PDB entry 9FFS | electron microscopy, 3.20 A resolution | chains D and E of the 6 polymer chains in the assembly

[Chain D]
Molecule: Gamma-aminobutyric acid receptor subunit alpha-1
Source organism: Homo sapiens
UniProt: P14867 (GBRA1_HUMAN); residues 5-429 here correspond to UniProt positions 32-456 (UniProt number = residue number + 27)
Chain sequence (411 residues; numbered -52 to 429; 71 numbers in that range are skipped by the numbering (no residue carries them; nothing is unmodelled there); the number before each row is that of its first residue; numbers below 1 keep their minus sign (Met-52 is residue -52)):
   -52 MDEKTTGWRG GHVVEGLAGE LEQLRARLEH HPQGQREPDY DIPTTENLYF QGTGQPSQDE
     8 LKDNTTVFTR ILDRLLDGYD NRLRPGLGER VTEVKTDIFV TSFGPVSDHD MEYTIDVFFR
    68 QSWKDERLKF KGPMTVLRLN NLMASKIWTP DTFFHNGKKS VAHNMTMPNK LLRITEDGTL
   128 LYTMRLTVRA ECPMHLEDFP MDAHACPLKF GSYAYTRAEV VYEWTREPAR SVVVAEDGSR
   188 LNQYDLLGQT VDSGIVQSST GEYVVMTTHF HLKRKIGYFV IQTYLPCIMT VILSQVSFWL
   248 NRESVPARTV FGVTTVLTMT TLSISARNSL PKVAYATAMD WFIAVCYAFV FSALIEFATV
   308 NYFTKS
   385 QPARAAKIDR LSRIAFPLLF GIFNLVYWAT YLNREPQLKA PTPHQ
Disordered / not traced: -52 to 11, 419-429
Cystine bridges: Cys139-Cys153
Glycans and other covalent adducts: N-acetylglucosamine (NAG) linked to Asn111
Construct notes: initiating methionine (-52); expression tag (-51 to 4); linker (313, 385-390)
Residues lining bound ligands: gamma-amino-butanoic acid (ABU): Phe65, Arg67, Leu118, Thr130
Swiss-Prot annotation at these positions:
  - binding site (4-aminobutanoate): Arg67, Thr130
  - binding site (3alpha-hydroxy-5alpha-pregnan-11,20-dione): Trp246
  - glycosylation (N-linked (GlcNAc...) asparagine): Asn11, Asn111

[Chain E]
Molecule: Gamma-aminobutyric acid receptor subunit beta-3
Source organism: Homo sapiens
UniProt: P28472 (GBRB3_HUMAN); residues 1-448 here correspond to UniProt positions 26-473 (UniProt number = residue number + 25)
Chain sequence (395 residues; each row starts with the number of its first residue; note: 107 numbers in that range are skipped by the numbering (no residue carries them; nothing is unmodelled there); numbers below 1 keep their minus sign (Met-53 is residue -53)):
   -53 MDEKTTGWRG GHVVEGLAGE LEQLRARLEH HPQGQREPDY DIPTTENLYF QGTGQSVNDP
     7 GNMSFVKETV DKLLKGYDIR LRPDFGGPPV CVGMNIDIAS IDMVSEVNMD YTLTMYFQQY
    67 WRDKRLAYSG IPLNLTLDNR VADQLWVPDT YFLNDKKSFV HGVTVKNRMI RLHPDGTVLY
   127 GLRITTTAAC MMDLRRYPLD EQNCTLEIES YGYTTDDIEF YWRGGDKAVT GVERIELPQF
   187 SIVEHRLVSR NVVFATGAYP RLSLSFRLKR NIGYFILQTY MPSILITILS WVSFWINYDA
   247 SAARVALGIT TVLTMTTINT HLRETLPKIP YVKAIDMYLM GCFVFVFLAL LEYAFVNYIF
   307 FSQPARAA
   422 AIDRWSRIVF PFTFSLFNLV YWLYYVN
Disordered / not traced: -53 to 7, 448
Cystine bridges: Cys136-Cys150
Glycans and other covalent adducts: N-acetylglucosamine (NAG) linked to Asn80; glycan linked to Asn149
Construct notes: initiating methionine (-53); expression tag (-52 to 0); linker (308-314)
Residues lining bound ligands: gamma-amino-butanoic acid (ABU): Tyr97, Glu155, Ser156, Tyr157, Phe200, Thr202, Tyr205
Swiss-Prot annotation at these positions:
  - binding site (benzamidine): Asp95 to Tyr97, Glu155 to Tyr157, Phe200
  - binding site (4-aminobutanoate): Tyr97, Glu155, Tyr157, Thr202
  - binding site (histamine): Tyr97, Ser156, Tyr157, Thr202
  - glycosylation (N-linked (GlcNAc...) asparagine): Asn8, Asn80, Asn149

[Interface between chain D and chain E]
Residue-residue contacts - 87 pairs, chain D then chain E:
  Thr12(D) - Leu27(E)
  Phe15(D) - Leu27(E)  hydrophobic
  Phe15(D) - Phe31(E)  hydrophobic
  Thr16(D) - Asp24(E)  hydrogen bond
  Thr16(D) - Leu27(E)
  Leu19(D) - Arg26(E)
  Leu19(D) - Leu27(E)  hydrophobic
  Asp20(D) - Arg26(E)  salt bridge
  Leu23(D) - Arg26(E)
  Phe46(D) - Phe200(E)  hydrophobic
  Phe65(D) - Tyr97(E)
  Phe65(D) - Leu99(E)  hydrophobic
  Arg67(D) - Ala201(E)
  Arg67(D) - Thr202(E)
  Met81(D) - Phe31(E)  hydrophobic
  Met81(D) - Gly32(E)
  Arg85(D) - Asp162(E)  salt bridge
  Arg85(D) - Asp163(E)  salt bridge
  Asn87(D) - Ile25(E)  hydrogen bond (side chain-backbone)
  Asn87(D) - Arg26(E)  hydrogen bond (backbone-backbone)
  Leu89(D) - Ile25(E)  hydrophobic
  Leu89(D) - Arg26(E)
  Met90(D) - Arg26(E)
  His110(D) - Lys102(E)
  Met112(D) - Thr96(E)
  Met112(D) - Tyr97(E)
  Met112(D) - Phe98(E)  hydrophobic
  Met112(D) - Ser104(E)
  Met112(D) - Phe105(E)
  Met112(D) - Val106(E)  hydrophobic
  Met112(D) - Ile130(E)  hydrophobic
  Thr113(D) - Thr96(E)  hydrogen bond (side chain-backbone)
  Thr113(D) - Ile130(E)
  Met114(D) - Val93(E)  hydrophobic
  Met114(D) - Pro94(E)
  Asn116(D) - Tyr97(E)
  Asn116(D) - Tyr157(E)
  Lys117(D) - Tyr157(E)
  Leu118(D) - Tyr157(E)
  Leu118(D) - Gly158(E)
  Arg120(D) - Gly158(E)  hydrogen bond (side chain-backbone)
  Arg120(D) - Thr160(E)
  Arg120(D) - Thr202(E)  hydrogen bond (side chain-backbone)
  Arg120(D) - Tyr205(E)  hydrogen bond
  Thr130(D) - Tyr157(E)
  Met131(D) - Tyr157(E)  hydrogen bond (backbone-side chain)
  Arg132(D) - Tyr97(E)
  Arg132(D) - Phe98(E)  hydrogen bond (side chain-backbone)
  Arg132(D) - Leu99(E)  hydrogen bond (side chain-backbone)
  Arg132(D) - Asp101(E)  salt bridge
  Arg132(D) - Tyr157(E)  hydrogen bond (backbone-side chain)
  Arg187(D) - Ala135(E)
  Arg187(D) - Met137(E)
  Asn189(D) - Met137(E)
  Asn189(D) - Lys274(E)
  Asn189(D) - Pro276(E)
  Gln190(D) - Lys274(E)
  Lys222(D) - Pro276(E)
  Gly224(D) - Pro276(E)
  Tyr225(D) - Arg269(E)
  Tyr225(D) - Lys274(E)
  Tyr225(D) - Ile275(E)
  Tyr225(D) - Pro276(E)
  Ile228(D) - Arg269(E)
  Ile228(D) - Tyr277(E)
  Ile228(D) - Val278(E)  hydrophobic
  Gln229(D) - Thr266(E)
  Gln229(D) - Arg269(E)
  Gln229(D) - Glu270(E)
  Met236(D) - Phe289(E)  hydrophobic
  Met236(D) - Phe293(E)  hydrophobic
  Leu240(D) - Ile255(E)  hydrophobic
  Leu240(D) - Phe293(E)  hydrophobic
  Leu240(D) - Leu296(E)  hydrophobic
  Trp246(D) - Tyr304(E)
  Leu247(D) - Asn303(E)
  Asn248(D) - Asn303(E)  hydrogen bond (side chain-backbone)
  Asn248(D) - Phe307(E)
  Glu250(D) - Phe307(E)
  Ser251(D) - Asn303(E)
  Ala254(D) - Val251(E)  hydrophobic
  Val257(D) - Val251(E)  hydrophobic
  Thr261(D) - Ile255(E)
  Thr265(D) - Leu259(E)
  Ser272(D) - Glu270(E)
  Asn275(D) - Glu270(E)
  Ser276(D) - Lys274(E)
Interface residues without a listed pair, chain D (55 interface residues in all): Leu84, Leu86, Leu128, Ser186, Leu188, Val243, Phe258, Arg397
Interface residues without a listed pair, chain E (55 interface residues in all): Met55, Asp95, Asn100, Leu128, Tyr159, Asn265, Met286, Ala300, Phe306

[In short]
Chain D and chain E each contribute 55 residues to their interface, with 12 hydrogen bonds and 4 salt bridges.
Polar contacts include Asp20(D)-Arg26(E), Arg85(D)-Asp162(E) and Arg85(D)-Asp163(E). Gamma-amino-butanoic acid
is bound between chain D and chain E. Covalently linked N-acetylglucosamine: at Asn111(D).
Here chain D is Gamma-aminobutyric acid receptor subunit alpha-1 and chain E is Gamma-aminobutyric acid
receptor subunit beta-3, both from Homo sapiens. Entry 9FFS (Cryo-EM structure of the alpha1beta3 GABA(A)
receptor in complex with GABA and Mb25 in the short-lived ...) was determined by electron microscopy.
